3DD7 - chains A and B; structure by X-ray diffraction, 1.70 A resolution.

== Chain A ==
Protein: Death on curing protein
Organism: Enterobacteria phage P1
UniProt: Q06259 (DOC_BPP1); residue numbers follow UniProt; this construct covers 1-126
Chain sequence (135 residues; numbered 1 to 135; the number before each row is that of its first residue):
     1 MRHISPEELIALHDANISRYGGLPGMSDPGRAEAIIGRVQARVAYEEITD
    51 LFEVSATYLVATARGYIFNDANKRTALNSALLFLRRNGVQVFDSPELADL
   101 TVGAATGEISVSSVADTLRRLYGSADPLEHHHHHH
Disordered / not traced: 124-135
Differences from the reference sequence: engineered mutation Tyr-66 (His in Q06259), Asp-126 (Glu in Q06259); expression tag (127-135)
Swiss-Prot annotation at these positions:
  - mutagenesis: Leu-12 (L12P: Loss of toxin and transcriptional regulatory activity), Arg-64 (R64G: No binding to EF-Tu-GDP), Asp-70 (D70N: Loss of toxin but not transcriptional regulatory activity), Ala-76 (A76E: Loss of toxin but not transcriptional regulatory activity), Asn-78 (N78W: No change in binding to EF-Tu, 100-fold decrease of affinity of doc-EF-Tu-GTP complex for AMP-PNP (probably also ATP)), Leu-82 (L82P: Loss of toxin and transcriptional regulatory activity), Leu-84 (L84P: Loss of toxin and transcriptional regulatory activity), Leu-118 (L118P: Loss of toxin and transcriptional regulatory activity)

== Chain B ==
Protein: Prevent host death protein
Notes: fragment: Prevent host death protein C-terminal domain
UniProt: Q06253 (PHD_BPP1); numbering as in UniProt (aligned over 51-73)
Chain sequence (23 residues; each row starts with the number of its first residue):
    51 ALDAEFASLFDTLDSTNKEMVNR
Disordered / not traced: 51-53, 72-73
Differences from the reference sequence: engineered mutation Mse-70 (Leu in Q06253)
Modified positions: Mse-70 (selenomethionine; parent Met)

== Interface between chain A and chain B ==
Residue-residue contacts (44; chain A residue first):
  Glu-8(A) / Phe-56(B)
  Ala-11(A) / Phe-56(B)
  Leu-12(A) / Phe-56(B)
  Leu-12(A) / Phe-60(B)
  Ala-15(A) / Phe-60(B)
  Asn-16(A) / Phe-60(B)
  Asn-16(A) / Asn-67(B)  hydrogen bond
  Arg-19(A) / Ala-57(B)
  Arg-19(A) / Phe-60(B)
  Arg-19(A) / Asp-61(B)  salt bridge
  Arg-19(A) / Asp-64(B)  salt bridge
  Tyr-20(A) / Phe-60(B)  hydrogen bond (side chain-backbone)
  Tyr-20(A) / Asp-64(B)  hydrogen bond
  Tyr-20(A) / Asn-67(B)
  Tyr-20(A) / Lys-68(B)
  Tyr-20(A) / Val-71(B)
  Lys-73(A) / Mse-70(B)
  Arg-74(A) / Asn-67(B)
  Arg-74(A) / Mse-70(B)
  Arg-74(A) / Val-71(B)
  Leu-77(A) / Thr-66(B)
  Leu-77(A) / Mse-70(B)
  Asn-78(A) / Leu-59(B)
  Asn-78(A) / Phe-60(B)
  Asn-78(A) / Leu-63(B)
  Asn-78(A) / Asn-67(B)  hydrogen bond
  Leu-81(A) / Leu-63(B)  hydrophobic
  Leu-82(A) / Phe-56(B)  hydrophobic
  Leu-82(A) / Leu-59(B)
  Arg-85(A) / Glu-55(B)  hydrogen bond (side chain-backbone)
  Arg-85(A) / Ser-58(B)  hydrogen bond
  Arg-85(A) / Leu-59(B)
  Val-91(A) / Thr-62(B)
  Phe-92(A) / Thr-62(B)
  Phe-92(A) / Leu-63(B)
  Asp-93(A) / Thr-62(B)
  Asp-93(A) / Leu-63(B)
  Asp-93(A) / Asp-64(B)
  Asp-93(A) / Ser-65(B)  hydrogen bond (side chain-backbone)
  Asp-93(A) / Thr-66(B)  hydrogen bond
  Ser-94(A) / Thr-66(B)
  Ala-98(A) / Glu-69(B)
  Ala-98(A) / Mse-70(B)  hydrophobic
  Thr-101(A) / Mse-70(B)
Other interface residues (no listed pair), chain A (21 interface residues in all): Leu-97
From the paper, about this interface:
  - residue pairs: Leu-12(A)/Phe-56(B), Asn-16(A)/Asn-67(B) (hydrogen bond), Asn-78(A)/Asn-67(B) (hydrogen bond)
  - interface residues, chain A: Arg-19(A), Leu-82(A), Arg-85(A)
  - interface residues, chain B: Glu-55(B), Leu-59(B), Phe-60(B), Asp-61(B), Leu-63(B), Asp-64(B), Mse-70(B)

== In short ==
21 residues of chain A face 17 of chain B across their interface, with 8 hydrogen bonds and 2 salt bridges.
Polar pairs include Arg-19(A)/Asp-61(B), Arg-19(A)/Asp-64(B) and Asn-16(A)/Asn-67(B). The authors report a
contact between Leu-12(A) and Phe-56(B); hydrogen bonds between Asn-16(A) and Asn-67(B) and Asn-78(A) and
Asn-67(B). The paper reports interface residues Arg-19(A), Leu-82(A) and Glu-55(B) among others.
Chain A is Death on curing protein (Enterobacteria phage P1) and chain B is Prevent host death protein; the
structure, Structure of DocH66Y in complex with the C-terminal domain of Phd, was determined by X-ray
diffraction.
